PDB entry 3Q14 | X-ray diffraction, 1.75 A resolution | chains A and E of the 4 polymer chains in the assembly

== Chain A ==
Name: Pentaethylene glycol
Source organism: Pseudomonas mendocina
Notes: EC 1.14.13.-
UniProt: Q6Q8Q7 (Q6Q8Q7_PSEME); numbering as in UniProt (aligned over 1-500)
Amino-acid sequence (500 residues; numbered 1 to 500; the number before each row is that of its first residue):
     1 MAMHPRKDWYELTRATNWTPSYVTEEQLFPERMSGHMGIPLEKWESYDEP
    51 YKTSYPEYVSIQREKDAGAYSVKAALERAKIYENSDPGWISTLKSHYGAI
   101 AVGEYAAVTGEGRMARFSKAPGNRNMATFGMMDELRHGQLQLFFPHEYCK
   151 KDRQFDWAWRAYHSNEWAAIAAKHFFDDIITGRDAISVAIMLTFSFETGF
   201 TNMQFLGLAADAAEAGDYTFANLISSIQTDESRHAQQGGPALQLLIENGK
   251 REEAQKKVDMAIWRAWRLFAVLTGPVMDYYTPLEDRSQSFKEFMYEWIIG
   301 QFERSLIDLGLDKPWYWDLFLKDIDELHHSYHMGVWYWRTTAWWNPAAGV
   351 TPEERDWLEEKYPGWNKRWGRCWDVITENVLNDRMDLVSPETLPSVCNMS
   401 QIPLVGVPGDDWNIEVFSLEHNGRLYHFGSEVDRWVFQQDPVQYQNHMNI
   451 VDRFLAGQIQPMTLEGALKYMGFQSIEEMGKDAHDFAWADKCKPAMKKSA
Unresolved in the structure: 1, 493-500
Bound ions: Fe ion site 1: Glu104, Glu134, His137; Fe ion site 2: Glu134, Glu197, Glu231, His234 (together with P-cresol)
Residues lining bound ligands:
  - P-cresol (PCR), molecule 1: Arg6, Tyr51, Lys52
  - P-cresol (PCR), molecule 2: Ile100, Gly103, Glu104, Ala107, Glu134, Phe176, Ile180, Phe196, Glu197, Thr201, Phe205, Glu231, His234

== Chain E ==
Name: Toluene-4-monooxygenase system protein D
Source organism: Pseudomonas mendocina
Notes: EC 1.14.13.-
UniProt: Q00459 (TMOD_PSEME); residue numbers follow UniProt; this construct covers 1-103
Amino-acid sequence (103 residues; each row starts with the number of its first residue):
     1 MSTLADQALHNNNVGPIIRAGDLVEPVIETAEIDNPGKEITVEDRRAYVR
    51 IAAEGELILTRKTLEEQLGRPFNMQELEINLASFAGQIQADEDQIRFYFD
   101 KTM
Unresolved in the structure: 1
Residues lining bound ligands: P-cresol (PCR): Met74, Gln75, Leu77, Glu78, Ala90, Asp91, Ile95

== How chain A and chain E interact ==
Contacting residue pairs - 74 pairs, chain A then chain E:
  Pro5(A) - Glu92(E)
  Arg6(A) - Gln75(E)
  Pro50(A) - Ile88(E)
  Tyr51(A) - Glu78(E)
  Lys52(A) - Gln75(E)
  Thr53(A) - Gln75(E)
  Glu57(A) - Gln75(E)
  Ile61(A) - Gln75(E)
  Ile61(A) - Glu76(E)
  Ile61(A) - Ile79(E)  hydrophobic
  Gln62(A) - Glu78(E)
  Glu64(A) - Ile79(E)
  Lys65(A) - Glu78(E)  salt bridge
  Asn202(A) - Ser83(E)
  Leu206(A) - Tyr48(E)
  Leu206(A) - Ala82(E)  hydrophobic
  Leu206(A) - Ser83(E)
  Ala209(A) - Ala47(E)
  Ala210(A) - Arg45(E)
  Ala210(A) - Ala47(E)
  Ala213(A) - Arg46(E)
  Ala213(A) - Ala47(E)  hydrophobic
  Glu214(A) - Arg46(E)  salt bridge
  Asn222(A) - Arg19(E)  hydrogen bond
  Ser225(A) - Arg19(E)  hydrogen bond
  Ser226(A) - Arg19(E)
  Gln228(A) - Ala82(E)
  Thr229(A) - Arg19(E)
  Thr229(A) - Glu78(E)  hydrogen bond (side chain-backbone)
  Thr229(A) - Ile79(E)
  Thr229(A) - Leu81(E)
  Thr229(A) - Ala82(E)
  Ser232(A) - Leu81(E)
  Ser232(A) - Ala82(E)  hydrogen bond (side chain-backbone)
  Ser232(A) - Ser83(E)
  Ser232(A) - Phe84(E)
  Arg233(A) - Glu78(E)  salt bridge
  Gln236(A) - Phe84(E)
  Gln288(A) - Arg45(E)
  Phe293(A) - Tyr48(E)
  Tyr295(A) - Leu4(E)  hydrophobic
  Tyr295(A) - Ala5(E)  hydrophobic
  Glu296(A) - Tyr48(E)  hydrogen bond
  Glu296(A) - Arg50(E)  salt bridge
  Trp297(A) - Tyr48(E)  hydrogen bond
  Trp297(A) - Arg50(E)
  Trp297(A) - Ser83(E)
  Ile299(A) - Ala5(E)
  Ile299(A) - Ala8(E)  hydrophobic
  Ile299(A) - Leu9(E)
  Gly300(A) - Ala8(E)
  Gly300(A) - Asn11(E)
  Gln301(A) - Ile17(E)
  Gln301(A) - Arg50(E)
  Gln301(A) - Ser83(E)  hydrogen bond
  Gln301(A) - Phe84(E)
  Glu303(A) - Leu9(E)
  Arg304(A) - Leu9(E)
  Arg304(A) - Asn11(E)  hydrogen bond (side chain-backbone)
  Arg304(A) - Asn12(E)
  Arg304(A) - Phe99(E)
  Arg304(A) - Lys101(E)  hydrogen bond (side chain-backbone)
  Arg304(A) - Met103(E)
  Ile307(A) - Leu9(E)  hydrophobic
  Ile307(A) - Lys101(E)
  Ile307(A) - Met103(E)  hydrophobic
  Asp308(A) - Gln87(E)
  Asp308(A) - Phe99(E)
  Asp308(A) - Asp100(E)  hydrogen bond (side chain-backbone)
  Asp308(A) - Lys101(E)  hydrogen bond (side chain-backbone)
  Leu309(A) - Gln87(E)
  Lys313(A) - Leu9(E)
  Leu321(A) - Ser2(E)
  Leu321(A) - Ala5(E)  hydrophobic
Other interface residues (no listed pair), chain A (49 interface residues in all): Lys7, Gly207, Asp230, Gln243, Ser287, Lys291, Ser305, Gly310, Asp318
Other interface residues (no listed pair), chain E (34 interface residues in all): Asn80, Ala85, Ala90, Tyr98, Thr102

== In short ==
The interface between chain A and chain E involves 49 residues on one side and 34 on the other; the contacts
include 11 hydrogen bonds and 4 salt bridges. Among the polar pairs are Lys65(A)-Glu78(E), Glu214(A)-Arg46(E)
and Arg233(A)-Glu78(E).
Here chain A is Pentaethylene glycol and chain E is Toluene-4-monooxygenase system protein D, both from
Pseudomonas mendocina. Entry 3Q14 (Toluene 4 monooxygenase HD Complex with p-cresol) was determined by X-ray
diffraction, deposited together with 3Q2A, 3Q3M, 3Q3N, 3Q3O, 3RI7 and 3RMK.
